Entry 7UMT (electron microscopy, 3.40 A resolution); this record covers chains G and g of the 39 polymer chains in the assembly.

# Chain G
Molecule: Intermediate capsid protein VP6
Reference sequence: A0A223GHC7 (A0A223GHC7_9REOV); numbering as in UniProt (aligned over 1-397)
Amino-acid sequence (397 residues; numbered 1 to 397; the number before each row is that of its first residue):
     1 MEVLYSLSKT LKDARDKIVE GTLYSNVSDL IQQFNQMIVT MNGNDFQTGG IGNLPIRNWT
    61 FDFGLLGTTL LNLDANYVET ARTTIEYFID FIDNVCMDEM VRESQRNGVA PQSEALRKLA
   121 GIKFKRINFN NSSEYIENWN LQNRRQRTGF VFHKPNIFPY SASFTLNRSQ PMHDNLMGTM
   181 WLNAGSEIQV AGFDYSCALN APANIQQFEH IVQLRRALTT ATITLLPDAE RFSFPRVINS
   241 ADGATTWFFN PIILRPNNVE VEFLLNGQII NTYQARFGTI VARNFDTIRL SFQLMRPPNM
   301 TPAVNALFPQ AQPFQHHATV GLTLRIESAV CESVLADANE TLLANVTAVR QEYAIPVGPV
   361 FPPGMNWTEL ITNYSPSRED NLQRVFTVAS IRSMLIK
Sequence notes: conflict Val281 (Ile in A0A223GHC7)

# Chain g
Molecule: Outer capsid glycoprotein VP7
Reference sequence: B1NP55 (B1NP55_9REOV); numbering as in UniProt (aligned over 1-326)
Amino-acid sequence (326 residues; numbered 1 to 326; the number before each row is that of its first residue):
     1 MYGIEYTTIL IFLISIILLN YILKSVTRIM DYIIYRFLLI FVALFALTKA QNYGLNIPIT
    61 GSMDTVYSNS TREEVFLTST LCLYYPTEAS TQISDGEWKD SLSQMFLIKG WPTGSVYFKE
   121 YSNIVDFSVD PQLYCDYNLV LMKYDQSLEL DMSELADLIL NEWLCNPMDI TLYYYQQSGE
   181 SNKWISMGSS CTVKVCPLNT QTLGIGCQTT NVDSFETVAE NEKLAIVDVV DGINHKINLT
   241 TTTCTIRNCK KLGPRENVAV IQVGGANILD ITADPTTNPQ IERMMRVNWK RWWQVFYTIV
   301 DYINQIVQVM SKRSRSLNSA AFYYRV
Disordered / not traced: 1-50
Disulfide bonds: Cys82-Cys135, Cys165-Cys249, Cys191-Cys244, Cys196-Cys207
Covalently attached groups: N-acetylglucosamine (NAG) linked to Asn69, Asn238
Sequence notes: conflict Ile108 (Thr in B1NP55), Ser147 (Asn in B1NP55)
Ion coordination: Ca2+ site 1: Asp95 (shared with 3 residues of chain i); Ca2+ site 2: Asp151, Glu154, Glu222, Leu224; Ca2+ site 3: Gln177, Asp228, Val229, Asp231 (shared with 1 residue of chain h); Ca2+ site 4: Gly206, Ser214, Glu216 (shared with 1 residue of chain h); Ca2+ site 5: Asp270, Thr272, Asp274, Thr277; Ca2+ site 6: Asp301 (shared with 4 residues of chain i)
What the authors report for this chain:
  - post-translational modification sites: Asn69, Asn238

# Interface between chain G and chain g
Residue-residue contacts - 32 pairs, chain G then chain g:
  Tyr160(G) - Asp64(g)  hydrogen bond
  Ala162(G) - Ser62(g)
  Ala162(G) - Met63(g)  hydrogen bond (backbone-backbone)
  Ala162(G) - Asp64(g)
  Ser163(G) - Gly61(g)
  Ser163(G) - Ser62(g)
  Ser163(G) - Met63(g)
  Phe164(G) - Thr60(g)
  Phe164(G) - Gly61(g)  hydrogen bond (backbone-backbone)
  Phe164(G) - Ser62(g)
  Thr165(G) - Ile59(g)
  Thr165(G) - Thr60(g)
  Leu166(G) - Pro58(g)
  Leu166(G) - Ile59(g)  hydrogen bond (backbone-backbone)
  Asn167(G) - Pro58(g)
  Pro171(G) - Arg313(g)
  Met172(G) - Glu256(g)
  Met180(G) - Met63(g)  hydrophobic
  Phe232(G) - Met63(g)  hydrophobic
  Arg236(G) - Met63(g)
  Asn239(G) - Ser62(g)
  Asn239(G) - Met63(g)
  Asn239(G) - Thr65(g)  hydrogen bond (side chain-backbone)
  Asn239(G) - Val66(g)
  Ala241(G) - Ile59(g)  hydrophobic
  Ala241(G) - Thr60(g)
  Ala241(G) - Tyr67(g)
  Asp242(G) - Tyr67(g)
  Asp242(G) - Asn69(g)
  Asp242(G) - Ser70(g)
  Gln310(G) - Glu180(g)
  Gln312(G) - Pro254(g)
Also at the interface, not in a pair above, chain G (23 interface residues in all): Trp181, Ile238, Gly243, Pro309, Ala311, Pro313
Also at the interface, not in a pair above, chain g (19 interface residues in all): Thr272, Thr277, Pro279

# In short
23 residues of chain G face 19 of chain g across their interface; the contacts include 5 hydrogen bonds. Polar
contacts include Tyr160(G)-Asp64(g), Asn239(G)-Thr65(g) and Ala162(G)-Met63(g). N-acetylglucosamine is
covalently linked to Asn69(g) and Asn238(g). Asp151(g), Glu154(g), Glu222(g) and Leu224(g) form the Ca2+ site
2. The paper reports modification sites Asn69(g) and Asn238(g).
Chain G is Intermediate capsid protein VP6 and chain g is Outer capsid glycoprotein VP7; the structure,
Structure of the VP5*/VP8* assembly from the human rotavirus strain CDC-9 - Reversed conformation, was
determined by electron microscopy, deposited together with 7UMS.
